7XZO - chains A and C; structure by X-ray diffraction, 2.31 A resolution.

== Chain A (and C) ==
Molecule: Formate--tetrahydrofolate ligase
Organism: Peptostreptococcus anaerobius
Notes: EC 6.3.4.3; chain C of this document is another copy of the same molecule, construct and numbering; everything in this record applies to it too
Reference sequence: A0A379CIH2 (A0A379CIH2_9FIRM); numbering as in UniProt (aligned over 1-558)
Amino-acid sequence (562 residues; numbered -3 to 558; the number before each row is that of its first residue; numbers below 1 keep their minus sign (Gly-3 is residue -3)):
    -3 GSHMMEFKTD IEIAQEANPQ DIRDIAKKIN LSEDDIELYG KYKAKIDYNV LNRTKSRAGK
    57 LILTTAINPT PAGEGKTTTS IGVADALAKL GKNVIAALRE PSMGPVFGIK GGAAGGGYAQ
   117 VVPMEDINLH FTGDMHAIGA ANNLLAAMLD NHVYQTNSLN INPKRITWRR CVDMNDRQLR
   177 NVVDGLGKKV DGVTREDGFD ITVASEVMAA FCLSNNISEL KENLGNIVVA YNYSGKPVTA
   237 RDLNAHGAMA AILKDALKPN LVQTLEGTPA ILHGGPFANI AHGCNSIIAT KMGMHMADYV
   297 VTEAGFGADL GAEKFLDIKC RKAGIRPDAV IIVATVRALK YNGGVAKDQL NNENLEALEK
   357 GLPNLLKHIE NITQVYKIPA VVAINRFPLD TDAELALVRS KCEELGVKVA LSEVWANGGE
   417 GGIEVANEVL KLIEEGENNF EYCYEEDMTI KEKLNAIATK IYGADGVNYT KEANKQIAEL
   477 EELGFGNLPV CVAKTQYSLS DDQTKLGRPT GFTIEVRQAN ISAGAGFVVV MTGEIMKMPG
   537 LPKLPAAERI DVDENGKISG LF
Disordered / not traced: -3 to 3 (chain C: -3)
Construct notes: expression tag (-3 to 0)
Bound ions: K+: Glu96, Pro97, Ile123, Leu125
Small-molecule neighbours: ATP (adenosine-5'-triphosphate): Asp6, Ala68, Gly69, Glu70, Gly71, Lys72, Thr73, Thr74, Gly111, Gly112, Gly113, Asn381, Arg382, Phe383, Pro384, Trp411
Reported in the primary citation:
  - mutagenesis - Y229A: decreased catalytic activity

== Interface between chain A and chain C ==
Pairs across the interface - 139 pairs, chain A then chain C:
  Arg19(A) with Arg19(C)
  Leu34(A) with Leu34(C); Tyr35(C); Gly36(C), hydrogen bond (backbone-backbone)
  Tyr35(A) with Leu34(C)
  Gly36(A) with Leu34(C), hydrogen bond (backbone-backbone)
  Asn45(A) with Asn551(C), hydrogen bond (side chain-backbone)
  Met99(A) with Ile248(C), hydrophobic
  Phe103(A) with Ile248(C), hydrophobic
  His126(A) with Ala133(C); Ile248(C), hydrogen bond (side chain-backbone)
  His132(A) with His132(C)
  Ala133(A) with His126(C)
  Ala136(A) with Met99(C), hydrophobic; Met170(C)
  Leu140(A) with Phe103(C), hydrophobic; Met170(C), hydrophobic
  Ala143(A) with Asp172(C); Leu537(C)
  Met144(A) with Ala543(C), hydrophobic
  Asp146(A) with Gln174(C)
  Asn147(A) with Arg173(C), hydrogen bond; Leu537(C); Pro538(C), hydrogen bond (side chain-backbone); Pro541(C)
  Tyr150(A) with Arg173(C)
  Gln151(A) with Arg173(C); Leu537(C), hydrogen bond (side chain-backbone); Pro538(C); Lys539(C)
  Thr152(A) with Lys539(C)
  Arg166(A) with Asp172(C), salt bridge; Gln174(C); Leu175(C)
  Val168(A) with Asn139(C)
  Met170(A) with Ala136(C); Leu140(C), hydrophobic
  Asp172(A) with Ala143(C); Arg166(C), salt bridge
  Arg173(A) with Asn147(C), hydrogen bond; Tyr150(C); Gln151(C); Val186(C); Asp187(C); Gly188(C)
  Gln174(A) with Asp146(C); Arg166(C); Asp180(C), hydrogen bond; Gly181(C), hydrogen bond (backbone-backbone); Gly188(C); Val189(C), hydrogen bond (side chain-backbone); Arg191(C)
  Leu175(A) with Arg166(C)
  Arg176(A) with Val186(C), hydrogen bond (side chain-backbone); Asp187(C), salt bridge
  Asn177(A) with Asp180(C); Gly181(C); Leu182(C), hydrogen bond (side chain-backbone); Gly183(C); Asp187(C), hydrogen bond
  Val178(A) with Val179(C); Asp180(C)
  Val179(A) with Val178(C); Val179(C), hydrogen bond (backbone-backbone); Leu182(C), hydrophobic
  Asp180(A) with Gln174(C), hydrogen bond; Leu175(C); Asn177(C); Val178(C)
  Gly181(A) with Gln174(C), hydrogen bond (backbone-backbone); Asn177(C)
  Leu182(A) with Asn177(C), hydrogen bond (backbone-backbone); Val179(C), hydrophobic
  Gly183(A) with Asn177(C)
  Val186(A) with Arg173(C), hydrogen bond (backbone-side chain); Arg176(C), hydrogen bond (backbone-side chain)
  Asp187(A) with Arg173(C); Arg176(C), salt bridge; Asn177(C)
  Gly188(A) with Arg173(C); Gln174(C)
  Val189(A) with Gln174(C), hydrogen bond (backbone-side chain)
  Arg191(A) with Gln174(C)
  Phe195(A) with Phe195(C), hydrophobic
  Ile213(A) with Val548(C), hydrophobic; Asp549(C); Glu550(C); Gly552(C)
  Ser214(A) with Glu550(C)
  Lys217(A) with Asp547(C), salt bridge; Val548(C), hydrogen bond (side chain-backbone)
  Asn240(A) with Ala543(C); Glu544(C), hydrogen bond
  Gly243(A) with Ile546(C)
  Ala244(A) with Phe103(C), hydrophobic; Ala543(C); Ile546(C)
  Ala246(A) with Val548(C)
  Ala247(A) with Ile546(C), hydrophobic; Val548(C); Ile554(C), hydrophobic
  Ile248(A) with Phe103(C), hydrophobic; His126(C), hydrogen bond (backbone-side chain)
  Lys250(A) with Glu121(C); Gly552(C); Ile554(C)
  Leu537(A) with Ala143(C); Asn147(C); Gln151(C), hydrogen bond (backbone-side chain)
  Pro538(A) with Asn147(C), hydrogen bond (backbone-side chain); Gln151(C)
  Lys539(A) with Gln151(C); Thr152(C)
  Pro541(A) with Asn147(C)
  Ala543(A) with Met144(C), hydrophobic; Asn240(C); Ala244(C)
  Glu544(A) with Met144(C); Leu239(C); Asn240(C), hydrogen bond
  Ile546(A) with Gly243(C); Ala244(C); Ala247(C), hydrophobic
  Asp547(A) with Lys217(C), salt bridge; Gly243(C)
  Val548(A) with Ile213(C), hydrophobic; Lys217(C), hydrogen bond (backbone-side chain); Gly243(C); Ala246(C); Ala247(C)
  Asp549(A) with Ile213(C)
  Glu550(A) with Ile213(C); Ser214(C)
  Asn551(A) with Tyr44(C); Asn45(C), hydrogen bond (backbone-side chain)
  Gly552(A) with Tyr44(C); Lys250(C)
  Ile554(A) with Ala247(C); Lys250(C)
Interface residues without a listed pair, chain A (72 interface residues in all): Glu33, Tyr44, Glu121, Asp122, Asn139, Lys184, Leu239, Asp251
Interface residues without a listed pair, chain C (73 interface residues in all): Glu33, Asp122, Leu125, Val168, Asn171, Asp251

== Summary ==
Chain A and chain C form an interface of 72 and 73 residues respectively, with 29 hydrogen bonds and 6 salt
bridges. Among the polar pairs are Arg166(A)-Asp172(C), Arg176(A)-Asp187(C) and Lys217(A)-Asp547(C). Bound to
chain A: ATP. The K+ site is built by Glu96(A), Pro97(A), Ile123(A) and Leu125(A). From the paper: Y229A of
chain A reduces catalytic activity.
Both chains are Formate--tetrahydrofolate ligase (Peptostreptococcus anaerobius). Entry 7XZO
(Formate-tetrahydrofolate ligase in complex with ATP) was determined by X-ray diffraction together with 7XZN
from the same study.
